6EUI - chain A; structure by X-ray diffraction, 1.76 A resolution.

# Chain A
Name: Beta-glucanase
From: Bacteroides thetaiotaomicron (strain ATCC 29148 / DSM 2079 / NCTC 10582 / E50 / VPI-5482)
UniProt: Q8A1H8 (Q8A1H8_BACTN); residues 1-351 here correspond to UniProt positions 281-631 (UniProt number = residue number + 280)
Chain sequence (374 residues; row label = number of the first residue in the row; numbers below 1 keep their minus sign (Met-22 is residue -22)):
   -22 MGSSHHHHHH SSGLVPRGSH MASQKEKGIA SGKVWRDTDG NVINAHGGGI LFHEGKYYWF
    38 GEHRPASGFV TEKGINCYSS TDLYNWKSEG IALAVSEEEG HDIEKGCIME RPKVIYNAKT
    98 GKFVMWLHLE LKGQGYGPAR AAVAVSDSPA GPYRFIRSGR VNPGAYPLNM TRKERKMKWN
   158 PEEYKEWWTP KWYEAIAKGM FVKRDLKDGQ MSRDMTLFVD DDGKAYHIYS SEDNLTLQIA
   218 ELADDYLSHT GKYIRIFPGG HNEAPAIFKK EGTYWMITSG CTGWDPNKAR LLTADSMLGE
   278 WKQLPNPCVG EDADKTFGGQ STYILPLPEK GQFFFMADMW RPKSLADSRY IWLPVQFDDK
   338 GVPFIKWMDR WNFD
Disordered / not traced: -22 to 5, 351
Differences from the reference sequence: initiating methionine (-22); expression tag (-21 to 0)
Bound ions: Ca2+: Ser207, Asn211
Residues lining bound ligands:
  - beta-D-galactopyranose (GAL), molecule 1: Glu87, Arg88, Tyr113, Asp191, Gly260, Trp261, Gln297
  - beta-D-galactopyranose (GAL), molecule 2: Trp103, Ala118, Arg134, Ser135, Gly136, Arg137, Val138, Asn139, Pro140, Ser225, His226
Reported in the primary citation:
  - binding site for beta-D-galactopyranose: Glu87, Trp261
  - specificity-determining residues: Glu87
  - catalytic residues: Glu240

# In short
Chain A binds beta-D-galactopyranose. Ser207 and Asn211 form the Ca2+ site. From the paper: the catalytic
residue Glu240; a binding site for beta-D-galactopyranose at Glu87 and Trp261.
Chain A is Beta-glucanase (Bacteroides thetaiotaomicron (strain ATCC 29148 / DSM 2079 / NCTC 10582 / E50 /
VPI-5482)); the structure, The GH43, Beta 1,3 Galactosidase, BT3683 with galactose, was determined by X-ray
diffraction (same publication as 6EUF, 6EUG, 6EUH, 6EUJ and 6EON).
